7VLX - chains Z and B of the 6 polymer chains in the assembly; structure by electron microscopy, 3.12 A resolution.

[Chain Z (and B)]
Name: PTS mannose family transporter subunit IID
From: Listeria monocytogenes
Notes: chain B of this document is another copy of the same molecule, construct and numbering; everything in this record applies to it too
Reference sequence: A0A1E8EBU8 (A0A1E8EBU8_LISMN); residues 1-303 here = UniProt positions 1-303
Chain sequence (303 residues; each row starts with the number of its first residue):
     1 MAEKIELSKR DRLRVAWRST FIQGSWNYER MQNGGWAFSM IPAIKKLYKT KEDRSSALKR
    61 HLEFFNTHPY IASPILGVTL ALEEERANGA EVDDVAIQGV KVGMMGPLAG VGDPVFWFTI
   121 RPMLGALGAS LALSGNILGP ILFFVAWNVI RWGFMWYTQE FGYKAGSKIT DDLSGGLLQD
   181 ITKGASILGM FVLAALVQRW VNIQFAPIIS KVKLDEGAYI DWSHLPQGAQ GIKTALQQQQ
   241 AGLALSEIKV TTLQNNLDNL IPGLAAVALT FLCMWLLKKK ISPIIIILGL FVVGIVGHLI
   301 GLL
Unresolved in the structure: 1-5
Construct notes: conflict Q237 (Glu in A0A1E8EBU8)
Ligand contacts: alpha-D-mannopyranose (MAN): Q23, W26, Q32, N66, T67, H68, P69, A109, D113, W117

[Chain Z / chain B interface]
Residue-residue contacts - 14 pairs, chain Z then chain B:
  L127(Z) - L260(B)  hydrophobic
  S130(Z) - L260(B)
  L133(Z) - I209(B)
  L133(Z) - N256(B)
  S134(Z) - I209(B)
  W222(Z) - A229(B)
  W222(Z) - I232(B)  hydrophobic
  W222(Z) - K233(B)
  Q227(Z) - G228(B)
  I232(Z) - I232(B)  hydrophobic
  Q239(Z) - L236(B)
  Q239(Z) - Q240(B)  hydrogen bond
  L245(Z) - K233(B)
  S246(Z) - Q237(B)
Interface residues without a listed pair, chain Z (14 interface residues in all): A126, G231, A235, L236

[Overview]
The interface between chain Z and chain B involves 14 residues on one side and 10 on the other; the contacts
include 1 hydrogen bond. The hydrogen-bonded pair is Q239(Z)-Q240(B). Ligands of chain Z:
alpha-D-mannopyranose.
Chain Z and chain B are both PTS mannose family transporter subunit IID (Listeria monocytogenes); the
structure, Cryo-EM structures of Listeria monocytogenes man-PTS, was determined by electron microscopy (same
publication as 7VLY).
